Entry 8E2P (X-ray diffraction, 2.72 A resolution); this record covers chains A and B of the 4 polymer chains in the assembly.

Chain A (and B):
Protein: tRNA-specific adenosine deaminase 8.20
From: Escherichia coli
Notes: EC 3.5.4.33; chain B of this document is another copy of the same molecule, construct and numbering; everything in this record applies to it too
Reference sequence: W8T8U5 (W8T8U5_ECOLX); residue numbers follow UniProt; this construct covers 1-167
Chain sequence (167 residues; numbered 1 to 167; the number before each row is that of its first residue):
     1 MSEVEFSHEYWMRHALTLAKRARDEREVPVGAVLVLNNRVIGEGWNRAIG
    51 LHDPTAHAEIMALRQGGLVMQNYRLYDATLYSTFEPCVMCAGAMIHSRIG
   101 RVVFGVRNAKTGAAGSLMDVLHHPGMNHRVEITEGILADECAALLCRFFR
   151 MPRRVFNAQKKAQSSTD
Unresolved in the structure: 1-5, 157-167 (chain B: 1-2, 157-167)
Differences from the reference sequence: conflict Arg-23 (Trp in W8T8U5), Leu-36 (His in W8T8U5), Ala-48 (Pro in W8T8U5), Leu-51 (Arg in W8T8U5), Tyr-76 (Ile in W8T8U5), Ser-82 (Val in W8T8U5), Phe-84 (Leu in W8T8U5), Val-106 (Ala in W8T8U5), Asn-108 (Asp in W8T8U5), Cys-146 (Ser in W8T8U5), Arg-147 (Asp in W8T8U5), Pro-152 (Arg in W8T8U5), Arg-154 (Gln in W8T8U5), Val-155 (Glu in W8T8U5), Phe-156 (Ile in W8T8U5), Asn-157 (Lys in W8T8U5)
Ion coordination: Zn2+: His-57, Cys-87, Cys-90 (shared with 1 residue of chain E)
What the authors report for this chain:
  - contacts within the chain: Glu-27/Ala-48 (hydrogen bond), Glu-27/Ile-49 (hydrogen bond), Glu-27/Gly-50 (hydrogen bond)

Chain A / chain B interface:
Pairs across the interface - 47 pairs, chain A then chain B:
  Ala-48(A) / Tyr-73(B)
  His-52(A) / Gly-67(B)
  His-52(A) / Gln-71(B)  hydrogen bond
  His-52(A) / Asn-72(B)
  Asp-53(A) / Arg-64(B)  salt bridge
  Asp-53(A) / Tyr-73(B)
  Pro-54(A) / Tyr-73(B)
  Thr-55(A) / Ile-60(B)
  Thr-55(A) / Arg-64(B)
  His-57(A) / His-96(B)
  Ile-60(A) / Thr-55(B)
  Leu-63(A) / Pro-54(B)
  Arg-64(A) / Asp-53(B)  salt bridge
  Arg-64(A) / Thr-55(B)  hydrogen bond
  Arg-64(A) / Arg-64(B)
  Gly-67(A) / His-52(B)
  Gln-71(A) / His-52(B)  hydrogen bond (backbone-side chain)
  Asn-72(A) / His-52(B)
  Tyr-73(A) / Ala-48(B)
  Tyr-73(A) / Ile-49(B)  hydrophobic
  Tyr-73(A) / His-52(B)
  Tyr-73(A) / Asp-53(B)
  Tyr-73(A) / Pro-54(B)
  Cys-87(A) / His-96(B)  hydrogen bond
  Val-88(A) / Val-88(B)
  Val-88(A) / Gly-92(B)
  Val-88(A) / Val-120(B)  hydrophobic
  Met-89(A) / Met-89(B)
  Met-89(A) / Gly-92(B)
  Met-89(A) / Ala-93(B)
  Met-89(A) / His-96(B)
  Gly-92(A) / Met-89(B)
  Ala-93(A) / Met-89(B)  hydrophobic
  His-96(A) / His-57(B)
  His-96(A) / Cys-87(B)  hydrogen bond
  His-96(A) / Met-89(B)
  Ser-97(A) / Pro-54(B)
  Leu-117(A) / His-123(B)
  Leu-117(A) / Pro-124(B)
  Leu-117(A) / Met-126(B)  hydrophobic
  Met-118(A) / Val-120(B)  hydrophobic
  Val-120(A) / Val-88(B)  hydrophobic
  His-123(A) / Leu-117(B)
  His-123(A) / Met-118(B)
  Gly-125(A) / Leu-117(B)
  Met-126(A) / Leu-117(B)
  Met-126(A) / Met-118(B)  hydrophobic
Also at the interface, not in a pair above, chain A (30 interface residues in all): Ile-49, Leu-51, Leu-68, Thr-111
Also at the interface, not in a pair above, chain B (31 interface residues in all): Leu-51, Leu-63, Leu-68, Ser-97, Lys-110, Gly-125

Summary:
Chain A and chain B form an interface of 30 and 31 residues respectively, with 5 hydrogen bonds and 2 salt
bridges. Polar pairs include Asp-53(A)/Arg-64(B), His-52(A)/Gln-71(B) and Arg-64(A)/Thr-55(B). The Zn2+ site
is built by His-57(A), Cys-87(A) and Cys-90(A). The paper reports contacts within the chain involving
Glu-27(A), Ala-48(A) and Ile-49(A) among others.
Chain A and chain B are both tRNA-specific adenosine deaminase 8.20 (Escherichia coli); the structure, Crystal
structure of TadA*8.20 in a complex with ssDNA, was determined by X-ray diffraction (same publication as 8E2Q,
8E2R and 8E2S).
